PDB entry 6ND1 | electron microscopy, 4.10 A resolution (low resolution: residue-level contacts below are approximate; hydrogen-bond / salt-bridge calls are withheld) | chains D and E of the 6 polymer chains in the assembly

[Chain D]
Protein: Protein transport protein SBH1
Source organism: Saccharomyces cerevisiae
UniProtKB: P52870 (SC6B1_YEAST); the author numbering skips numbers that UniProt does not, so the offset changes along the chain: 0-36 = UniProt 1-37; 38-82 = UniProt 38-82
Sequence (82 residues; row label = number of the first residue in the row; note: 1 number in that range is skipped by the numbering (no residue carries it; nothing is unmodelled there); numbering starts at 0):
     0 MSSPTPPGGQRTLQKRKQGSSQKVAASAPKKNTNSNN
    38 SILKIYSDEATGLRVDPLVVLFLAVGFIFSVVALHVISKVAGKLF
Unresolved in the structure: 0-35, 78-82

[Chain E]
Protein: Translocation protein SEC66
Source organism: Saccharomyces cerevisiae
UniProtKB: P33754 (SEC66_YEAST); numbering as in UniProt (aligned over 1-206)
Sequence (206 residues; row label = number of the first residue in the row):
     1 MSEFNETKFSNNGTFFETEEPIVETKSISVYTPLIYVFILVVSLVMFASS
    51 YRKKQAKKISEQPSIFDENDAHDLYFQIKEMSENEKIHEKVLKAALLNRG
   101 AESVRRSLKLKELAPQINLLYKNGSIGEDYWKRFETEVKLIELEFKDTLQ
   151 EAERLQPGWVQLFVMVCKEICFNQALSRRYQSILKRKEVCIKEWELKINN
   201 DGRLVN
Unresolved in the structure: 1-28, 82-90, 177-206
Curated features (UniProtKB/Swiss-Prot):
  - glycosylation (N-linked (GlcNAc...) asparagine): Asn-5, Asn-12

[How chain D and chain E interact]
Residue-residue contacts (16):
  Asn-36(D) with Ser-60(E)
  Ile-39(D) with Leu-140(E)
  Leu-40(D) with Ser-60(E); Arg-133(E)
  Lys-41(D) with Ser-60(E)
  Ser-44(D) with Ala-56(E)
  Thr-48(D) with Arg-52(E)
  Gly-49(D) with Arg-52(E)
  Asp-53(D) with Tyr-51(E)
  Leu-55(D) with Tyr-51(E)
  Val-56(D) with Tyr-51(E)
  Phe-59(D) with Phe-47(E)
  Phe-64(D) with Tyr-36(E)
  Ser-67(D) with Tyr-36(E)
  Val-68(D) with Tyr-36(E)
  Leu-71(D) with Tyr-36(E)
Other interface residues (no listed pair), chain D (16 interface residues in all): Leu-60
Other interface residues (no listed pair), chain E (11 interface residues in all): Leu-40, Leu-44, Thr-136

[In short]
Chain D and chain E form an interface of 16 and 11 residues respectively.
Chain D is Protein transport protein SBH1 and chain E is Translocation protein SEC66, both from Saccharomyces
cerevisiae; the structure, CryoEM structure of the Sec Complex from yeast, was determined by electron
microscopy.
